Entry 6MG1 (X-ray diffraction, 1.75 A resolution); this record covers chains A and D of the 4 polymer chains in the assembly.

# Chain A
Molecule: CCAAT/enhancer-binding protein beta
Source organism: Homo sapiens
Reference sequence: P17676 (CEBPB_HUMAN), isoform P17676-2; residues 269-344 here correspond to UniProt positions 246-321 (UniProt number = residue number - 23)
Amino-acid sequence (78 residues; each row starts with the number of its first residue):
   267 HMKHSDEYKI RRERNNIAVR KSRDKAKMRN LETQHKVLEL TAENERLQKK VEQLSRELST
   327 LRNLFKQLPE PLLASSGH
Unresolved in the structure: 267-268, 339-344
Construct notes: expression tag (267-268)
Curated features (UniProtKB/Swiss-Prot):
  - region: Leu-320, Leu-327 (Leucine-zipper)
Reported in the primary citation:
  - binding site for 16-bp methylated oligonucleotide (chain D): Ala-284, Val-285
  - binding site for 16-bp methylated oligonucleotide: Arg-278, Asn-281, Asn-282, Arg-289
  - contacts within the chain: Arg-278/Asn-281, Arg-278/Asn-282, Val-285/Arg-289 (hydrophobic contact)
  - mutagenesis - V285A: decreased binding to unmodified oligo
  - mutagenesis - V285A (7-fold): increased binding to 5mC
  - specificity-determining residues: Arg-289

# Chain D
Molecule: 16-bp methylated oligonucleotide
Sequence (16 nucleotides; each row starts with the number of its first residue):
   101 TATATTGCGC AATATA
Modified / non-standard residues: 5CM (5-methyl-2'-deoxy-cytidine-5'-monophosphate) at position 108; 5CM (5-methyl-2'-deoxy-cytidine-5'-monophosphate) at position 110

# Interface between chain A and chain D
Contacting residue pairs (13):
  Arg-280(A) with DA102(D), salt bridge to the phosphate; DT103(D), phosphate contact
  Asn-281(A) with DA104(D), base contact; DT105(D), hydrogen bond to the base
  Ala-284(A) with DA104(D), phosphate contact; DT105(D), base contact
  Val-285(A) with DT105(D), base contact; DT106(D), base contact
  Lys-287(A) with DA104(D), salt bridge to the phosphate
  Ser-288(A) with DT105(D), hydrogen bond to the phosphate
  Arg-289(A) with DG107(D), hydrogen bond to the base; 5CM_108(D), base contact
  Lys-291(A) with DT105(D), salt bridge to the phosphate

# Summary
The interface between chain A and chain D involves 8 residues on one side and 7 on the other; the contacts
include 3 hydrogen bonds and 3 salt bridges. Polar contacts include Asn-281(A)/DT105(D), Arg-289(A)/DG107(D)
and Ser-288(A)/DT105(D). The paper reports a binding site for 16-bp methylated oligonucleotide at Arg-278(A),
Asn-281(A) and Asn-282(A) among others; V285A of chain A reduces binding to unmodified oligo.
Here chain A is CCAAT/enhancer-binding protein beta (Homo sapiens) and chain D is 16-bp methylated
oligonucleotide. Entry 6MG1 (C-terminal bZIP domain of human C/EBPbeta with 16bp Methylated Oligonucleotide
Containing Consensus Recognition Sequence-C2 Crystal Form) was determined by X-ray diffraction together with
6MG2 and 6MG3 from the same study.
